PDB entry 7WPF | electron microscopy, 2.92 A resolution | chains C and U of the 12 polymer chains in the assembly

Chain C:
Name: Spike glycoprotein
Source organism: Severe acute respiratory syndrome coronavirus 2
UniProtKB: P0DTC2 (SPIKE_SARS2); numbering as in UniProt; present here: 1-68, 71-142, 146-210, 215-1208
Sequence (1205 residues; row label = number of the first residue in the row; note: 9 numbers in that range are skipped by the numbering (no residue carries them; nothing is unmodelled there); a row labelled like 210A-210F holds insertion residues (210A, then the next letters in order)):
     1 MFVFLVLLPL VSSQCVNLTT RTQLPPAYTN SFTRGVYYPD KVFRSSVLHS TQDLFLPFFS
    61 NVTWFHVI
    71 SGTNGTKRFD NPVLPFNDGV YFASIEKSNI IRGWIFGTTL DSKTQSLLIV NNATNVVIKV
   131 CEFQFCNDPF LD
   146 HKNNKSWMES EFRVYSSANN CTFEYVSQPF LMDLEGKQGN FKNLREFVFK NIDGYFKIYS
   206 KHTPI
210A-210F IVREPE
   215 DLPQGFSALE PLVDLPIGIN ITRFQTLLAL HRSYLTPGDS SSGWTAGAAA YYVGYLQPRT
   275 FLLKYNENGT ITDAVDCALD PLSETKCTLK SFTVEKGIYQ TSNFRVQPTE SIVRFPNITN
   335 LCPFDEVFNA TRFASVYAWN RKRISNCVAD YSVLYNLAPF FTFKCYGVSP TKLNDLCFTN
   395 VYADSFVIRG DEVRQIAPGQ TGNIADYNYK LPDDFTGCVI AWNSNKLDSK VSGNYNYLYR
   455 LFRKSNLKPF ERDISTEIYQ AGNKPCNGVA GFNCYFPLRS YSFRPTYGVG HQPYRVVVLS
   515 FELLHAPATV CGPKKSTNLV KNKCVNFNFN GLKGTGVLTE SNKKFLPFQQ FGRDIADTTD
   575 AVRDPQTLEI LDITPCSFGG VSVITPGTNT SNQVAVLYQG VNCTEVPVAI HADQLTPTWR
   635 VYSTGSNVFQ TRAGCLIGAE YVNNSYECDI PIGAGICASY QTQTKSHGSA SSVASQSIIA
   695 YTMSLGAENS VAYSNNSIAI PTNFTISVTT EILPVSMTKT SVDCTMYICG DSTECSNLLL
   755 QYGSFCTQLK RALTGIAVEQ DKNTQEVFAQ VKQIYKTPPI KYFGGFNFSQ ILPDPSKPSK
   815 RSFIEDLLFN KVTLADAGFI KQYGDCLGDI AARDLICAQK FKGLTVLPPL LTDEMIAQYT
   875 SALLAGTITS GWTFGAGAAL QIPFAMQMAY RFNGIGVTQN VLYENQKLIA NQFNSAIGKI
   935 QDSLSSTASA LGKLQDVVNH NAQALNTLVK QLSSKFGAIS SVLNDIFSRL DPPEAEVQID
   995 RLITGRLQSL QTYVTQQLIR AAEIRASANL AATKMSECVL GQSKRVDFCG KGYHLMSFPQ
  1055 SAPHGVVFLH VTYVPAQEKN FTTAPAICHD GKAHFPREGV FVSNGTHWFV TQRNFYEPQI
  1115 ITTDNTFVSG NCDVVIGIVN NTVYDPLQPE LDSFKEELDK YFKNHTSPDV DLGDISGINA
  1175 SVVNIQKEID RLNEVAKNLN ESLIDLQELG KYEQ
Unresolved in the structure: 1-26, 71-79, 146-156, 177-186, 210A-210F, 621-640, 677-689, 829-854, 1147-1208
Disulfides: Cys131-Cys166, Cys291-Cys301, Cys336-Cys361, Cys379-Cys432, Cys391-Cys525, Cys480-Cys488, Cys538-Cys590, Cys617-Cys649, Cys662-Cys671, Cys738-Cys760, Cys743-Cys749, Cys1032-Cys1043, Cys1082-Cys1126
Covalent attachments: N-acetylglucosamine (NAG) linked to Asn165, Asn234, Asn282, Asn331, Asn603, Asn616, Asn657, Asn709, Asn801, Asn1074, Asn1098, Asn1134
Differences from the reference sequence: variant Val67 (Ala in P0DTC2), Ile95 (Thr in P0DTC2), Asp142 (Gly in P0DTC2), Ile210A (Leu212 in P0DTC2), Asp339 (Gly in P0DTC2), Leu371 (Ser in P0DTC2), Pro373 (Ser in P0DTC2), Phe375 (Ser in P0DTC2), Asn417 (Lys in P0DTC2), Lys440 (Asn in P0DTC2), Ser446 (Gly in P0DTC2), Asn477 (Ser in P0DTC2), Lys478 (Thr in P0DTC2), Ala484 (Glu in P0DTC2), Ser496 (Gly in P0DTC2), Arg498 (Gln in P0DTC2), Tyr501 (Asn in P0DTC2), His505 (Tyr in P0DTC2), Lys547 (Thr in P0DTC2), Gly614 (Asp in P0DTC2), Tyr655 (His in P0DTC2), Lys679 (Asn in P0DTC2), His681 (Pro in P0DTC2), Lys764 (Asn in P0DTC2), Tyr796 (Asp in P0DTC2), Lys856 (Asn in P0DTC2), His954 (Gln in P0DTC2), Lys969 (Asn in P0DTC2), Phe981 (Leu in P0DTC2); insertion (210D-210F); engineered mutation Arg493 (Gln in P0DTC2), Gly682 (Arg in P0DTC2), Ser683 (Arg in P0DTC2), Ser685 (Arg in P0DTC2), Pro986 (Lys in P0DTC2), Pro987 (Val in P0DTC2)
Swiss-Prot annotation at these positions:
  - region: Asn280 to Cys301 (Putative superantigen), Arg403 to Asp405 (Integrin-binding motif), Asn448 to Phe456 (Immunodominant HLA epitope recognized by the CD8+), Ser816 to Tyr837 (Fusion peptide 1), Lys835 to Phe855 (Fusion peptide 2), Asp1163 to Glu1202 (Heptad repeat 2)
  - site: Arg815, Ser816 (Cleavage)
  - glycosylation: Asn17 (N-linked (GlcNAc...) (complex) asparagine), Asn61 (N-linked (GlcNAc...) (hybrid) asparagine), Asn74 (N-linked (GlcNAc...) (complex) asparagine), Asn122 (N-linked (GlcNAc...) (hybrid) asparagine), Asn149 (N-linked (GlcNAc...) (complex) asparagine), Asn165 (N-linked (GlcNAc...) (complex) asparagine), Asn234 (N-linked (GlcNAc...) (high mannose) asparagine), Asn282 (N-linked (GlcNAc...) (complex) asparagine), Thr323 (O-linked (GalNAc) threonine), Ser325 (O-linked (HexNAc...) serine), Asn331 (N-linked (GlcNAc...) (complex) asparagine), Asn343 (N-linked (GlcNAc...) (complex) asparagine), Asn603 (N-linked (GlcNAc...) (hybrid) asparagine), Asn616 (N-linked (GlcNAc...) (complex) asparagine), Asn657 (N-linked (GlcNAc...) (complex) asparagine), Thr676 (O-linked (GlcNAc...) threonine), Thr678 (O-linked (GlcNAc...) threonine), Asn709 (N-linked (GlcNAc...) (high mannose) asparagine), Asn717 (N-linked (GlcNAc...) (hybrid) asparagine), Asn801 (N-linked (GlcNAc...) (hybrid) asparagine) and 6 more in UniProt
  - natural variant: Leu5 (L5F: In strain: Iota/B.1.526), Ser13 (S13I: In strain: Epsilon/B.1.427/B.1.429), Leu18 (L18F: In strain: Beta/B.1.351, Gamma/P.1 and 1 more), Thr19 (T19I: In strain: Omicron/BQ.1.1, Omicron/XBB.1.5 and 1 more; T19R: In strain: Delta/B.1.617.2, Omicron/BA.2 and 4 more), Thr20 (T20N: In strain: Gamma/P.1), Leu24 to Ala27 (sequence variant, change not given here; In strain: Omicron/BA.2, Omicron/BA.2.12.1 and 6 more), Pro26 (P26S: In strain: Gamma/P.1), Gln52 (Q52H: In strain: Omicron/EG.5.1), Val67 (A67V: In strain: Eta/B.1.525, Omicron/BA.1; this construct carries the variant), Gly75 (G75V: In strain: Lambda/C.37), Thr76 (T76I: In strain: Lambda/C.37), Asp80 (D80A: In strain: Beta/B.1.351), 74 further natural variant entries in UniProt
  - mutagenesis: Asn121 (N121Q: Partial loss of biliverdin affinity), Arg190 (R190K: Partial loss of biliverdin affinity), Asn234 (N234Q: Increased resistance to neutralizing antibodies), Asn331 (N331Q: Reduced viral infectivity), Asn343 (N343Q: Reduced viral infectivity), Leu452 (L452R: Increased resistance to neutralizing antibodies. Decreases HLA binding to NF9 epitope. Increased binding affinity to human ACE2), Tyr453 (Y453F: Decreased HLA binding to NF9 epitope. Increased binding affinity to human ACE2), Ala475 (A475V: Increased resistance to neutralizing antibodies), Val483 (V483A: Increased resistance to neutralizing antibodies), Phe490 (F490L: Increased resistance to neutralizing antibodies and human covalescent sera neutralization), His519 (H519P: Increased resistance to human covalescent sera neutralization), Ser673 (S673A: No effect on O-glycosylation by host GALNT1), 4 further mutagenesis entries in UniProt

Chain U:
Name: JMB2002 Fab heavy chain
Source organism: Mus musculus
Notes: antibody fragment or engineered binder
Sequence (237 residues; each row starts with the number of its first residue):
     1 QVQLVQSGAE VKKPGSSVKV SCKASGGTFS SYAISWVRQA PGQGLEWMGR IIPIFGTANY
    61 AQKFQGRVTI TADESTSTAY MELSSLRSED TAVYYCASLA SYSSGWEDVF DIWGQGTMVT
   121 VSSASTKGPS VFPLAPSSKS TSGGTAALGC LVKDYFPEPV TVSWNSGALT SGVHTFPAVL
   181 QSSGLYSLSS VVTVPSSSLG TQTYICNVNH KPSNTKVDKK VEPKSCDKTH THHHHHH
Unresolved in the structure: 226-237
Disulfides: Cys22-Cys96, Cys150-Cys206

How chain C and chain U interact:
Pairs across the interface (27):
  Arg346(C) - Glu107(U)  salt bridge
  Phe347(C) - Gly105(U)
  Ala348(C) - Gly105(U)
  Ser349(C) - Ser104(U)  hydrogen bond (side chain-backbone)
  Ser349(C) - Gly105(U)  hydrogen bond (side chain-backbone)
  Tyr351(C) - Ser103(U)
  Tyr351(C) - Ser104(U)  hydrogen bond (side chain-backbone)
  Ala352(C) - Ser104(U)
  Tyr449(C) - Asn59(U)  hydrogen bond
  Tyr449(C) - Ser101(U)
  Asn450(C) - Ser101(U)  hydrogen bond (backbone-side chain)
  Asn450(C) - Gly105(U)
  Asn450(C) - Trp106(U)
  Asn450(C) - Glu107(U)  hydrogen bond
  Tyr451(C) - Glu107(U)
  Leu452(C) - Tyr102(U)
  Leu452(C) - Ser103(U)
  Ile468(C) - Ser104(U)
  Thr470(C) - Tyr102(U)
  Ile472(C) - Ile54(U)  hydrophobic
  Phe490(C) - Ser30(U)
  Phe490(C) - Ile54(U)  hydrophobic
  Phe490(C) - Phe55(U)  hydrophobic
  Phe490(C) - Tyr102(U)
  Leu492(C) - Phe55(U)
  Leu492(C) - Ser103(U)
  Arg493(C) - Phe55(U)
Also at the interface, not in a pair above, chain C (18 interface residues in all): Val483, Ser494
Also at the interface, not in a pair above, chain U (13 interface residues in all): Ser31, Glu74

In short:
The interface between chain C and chain U involves 18 residues on one side and 13 on the other, with 6
hydrogen bonds and 1 salt bridge. Polar contacts include Arg346(C)-Glu107(U), Ser349(C)-Ser104(U) and
Ser349(C)-Gly105(U).
Here chain C is Spike glycoprotein (Severe acute respiratory syndrome coronavirus 2) and chain U is JMB2002
Fab heavy chain (Mus musculus). Entry 7WPF (SARS-CoV-2 Omicron Variant S Trimer complexed with three JMB2002
Fab) was determined by electron microscopy (same publication as 7WPA, 7WPB, 7WPC, 7WPD, 7WPE and 7WRV).
